5NO4 - chains A and M of the 20 polymer chains in the assembly; structure by electron microscopy, 5.16 A resolution (low resolution: residue-level contacts below are approximate; hydrogen-bond / salt-bridge calls are withheld).

== Chain A ==
Molecule: 16S ribosomal RNA
Organism: Escherichia coli (strain K12)
Sequence (1534 nucleotides; numbered 1 to 1534; the number before each row is that of its first residue):
     1 AAAUUGAAGAGUUUGAUCAUGGCUCAGAUUGAACGCUGGCGGCAGGCCUA
    51 ACACAUGCAAGUCGAACGGUAACAGGAAGAAGCUUGCUUCUUUGCUGACG
   101 AGUGGCGGACGGGUGAGUAAUGUCUGGGAAACUGCCUGAUGGAGGGGGAU
   151 AACUACUGGAAACGGUAGCUAAUACCGCAUAACGUCGCAAGACCAAAGAG
   201 GGGGACCUUCGGGCCUCUUGCCAUCGGAUGUGCCCAGAUGGGAUUAGCUA
   251 GUAGGUGGGGUAACGGCUCACCUAGGCGACGAUCCCUAGCUGGUCUGAGA
   301 GGAUGACCAGCCACACUGGAACUGAGACACGGUCCAGACUCCUACGGGAG
   351 GCAGCAGUGGGGAAUAUUGCACAAUGGGCGCAAGCCUGAUGCAGCCAUGC
   401 CGCGUGUAUGAAGAAGGCCUUCGGGUUGUAAAGUACUUUCAGCGGGGAGG
   451 AAGGGAGUAAAGUUAAUACCUUUGCUCAUUGACGUUACCCGCAGAAGAAG
   501 CACCGGCUAACUCCGUGCCAGCAGCCXCGGUAAUACGGAGGGUGCAAGCG
   551 UUAAUCGGAAUUACUGGGCGUAAAGCGCACGCAGGCGGUUUGUUAAGUCA
   601 GAUGUGAAAUCCCCGGGCUCAACCUGGGAACUGCAUCUGAUACUGGCAAG
   651 CUUGAGUCUCGUAGAGGGGGGUAGAAUUCCAGGUGUAGCGGUGAAAUGCG
   701 UAGAGAUCUGGAGGAAUACCGGUGGCGAAGGCGGCCCCCUGGACGAAGAC
   751 UGACGCUCAGGUGCGAAAGCGUGGGGAGCAAACAGGAUUAGAUACCCUGG
   801 UAGUCCACGCCGUAAACGAUGUCGACUUGGAGGUUGUGCCCUUGAGGCGU
   851 GGCUUCCGGAGCUAACGCGUUAAGUCGACCGCCUGGGGAGUACGGCCGCA
   901 AGGUUAAAACUCAAAUGAAUUGACGGGGGCCCGCACAAGCGGUGGAGCAU
   951 GUGGUUUAAUUCGAUGXAACGCGAAGAACCUUACCUGGUCUUGACAUCCA
  1001 CGGAAGUUUUCAGAGAUGAGAAUGUGCCUUCGGGAACCGUGAGACAGGUG
  1051 CUGCAUGGCUGUCGUCAGCUCGUGUUGUGAAAUGUUGGGUUAAGUCCCGC
  1101 AACGAGCGCAACCCUUAUCCUUUGUUGCCAGCGGUCCGGCCGGGAACUCA
  1151 AAGGAGACUGCCAGUGAUAAACUGGAGGAAGGUGGGGAUGACGUCAAGUC
  1201 AUCAUGGCCCUUACGACCAGGGCUACACACGUGCUACAAUGGCGCAUACA
  1251 AAGAGAAGCGACCUCGCGAGAGCAAGCGGACCUCAUAAAGUGCGUCGUAG
  1301 UCCGGAUUGGAGUCUGCAACUCGACUCCAUGAAGUCGGAAUCGCUAGUAA
  1351 UCGUGGAUCAGAAUGCCACGGUGAAUACGUUCCCGGGCCUUGUACACACC
  1401 GCCCGUXACACCAUGGGAGUGGGUUGCAAAAGAAGUAGGUAGCUUAACCU
  1451 UCGGGAGGGCGCUUACCACUUUGUGAUUCAUGACUGGGGUGAAGUCGUAA
  1501 CAAGGUAACCGUAGGGGAACCUGCGGUUGGAUCA
Modified / non-standard residues: PSU (pseudouridine-5'-monophosphate) at position 516, G7M (N7-methyl-guanosine-5'-monophosphate) at position 527, 2MG (2N-methylguanosine-5'-monophosphate) at position 966, 5MC (5-methylcytidine-5'-monophosphate) at position 967, 2MG (2N-methylguanosine-5'-monophosphate) at position 1207, 4OC (4n,o2'-methylcytidine-5'-monophosphate) at position 1402, 5MC (5-methylcytidine-5'-monophosphate) at position 1407, UR3 (3-methyluridine-5'-monophoshate) at position 1498, 2MG (2N-methylguanosine-5'-monophosphate) at position 1516, MA6 (6N-dimethyladenosine-5'-monophoshate) at position 1518, MA6 (6N-dimethyladenosine-5'-monophoshate) at position 1519
Ion coordination: Mg2+ site 1 near G21 (its only coordinating residue here); Mg2+ site 2 near G100 (its only coordinating residue here); Mg2+ site 3 near G113 (its only coordinating residue here); Mg2+ site 4 near U114 (its only coordinating residue here); Mg2+ site 5: A116, G117, G289; Mg2+ site 6: G145, A197; Mg2+ site 7: A174, C175; Mg2+ site 8: U180, C194, A195; Mg2+ site 9 near C328 (its only coordinating residue here); Mg2+ site 10 near A329 (its only coordinating residue here); Mg2+ site 11 near C352 (its only coordinating residue here); Mg2+ site 12: C355, A356; 35 more Mg2+ sites not listed

== Chain M ==
Protein: 30S ribosomal protein S13
Organism: Escherichia coli (strain K12)
UniProt: P0A7S9 (RS13_ECOLI); residues 2-115 here = UniProt positions 2-115
Chain sequence (114 residues; numbered 2 to 115; the number before each row is that of its first residue):
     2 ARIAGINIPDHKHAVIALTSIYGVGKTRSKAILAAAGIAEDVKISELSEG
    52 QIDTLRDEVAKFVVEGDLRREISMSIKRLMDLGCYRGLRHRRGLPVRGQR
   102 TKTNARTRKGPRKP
Swiss-Prot annotation at these positions:
  - natural variant: Leu89 to Gly99 (deletion: In PW118), Asn105 (N105H: In PW095; N105K: In PW097)
Ion coordination: Mg2+: Thr20, Ile22, Val25 (shared with U1330(A) of chain A)

== How chain A and chain M interact ==
Contacting residue pairs (73):
  G947(A) with Arg107(M); Thr108(M)
  C948(A) with Asn105(M); Ala106(M); Arg107(M); Thr108(M)
  A949(A) with Gln100(M); Asn105(M)
  U950(A) with Arg101(M); Thr104(M); Asn105(M)
  G951(A) with Arg101(M)
  U952(A) with Lys103(M)
  G953(A) with Lys103(M)
  A1225(A) with Arg101(M); Thr102(M); Lys103(M)
  C1226(A) with Arg90(M); Thr102(M); Lys103(M); Lys110(M)
  A1227(A) with Arg93(M); Leu95(M); Lys110(M); Lys114(M); Pro115(M)
  C1228(A) with Lys103(M); Arg113(M); Lys114(M)
  A1229(A) with Thr104(M); Arg113(M)
  C1230(A) with Thr104(M)
  U1295(A) with His14(M)
  C1296(A) with His14(M)
  C1302(A) with Lys13(M); His14(M); Ile17(M); Lys27(M)
  A1306(A) with Thr108(M)
  U1307(A) with Gln100(M); Thr108(M); Arg109(M)
  U1308(A) with His91(M); Pro96(M); Val97(M); Arg98(M); Gln100(M); Arg109(M)
  G1309(A) with Ser76(M); Arg87(M); His91(M); Val97(M); Arg98(M)
  G1310(A) with Arg87(M)
  C1320(A) with Tyr86(M)
  U1321(A) with Tyr86(M)
  C1322(A) with Gly99(M)
  G1323(A) with Arg98(M); Gly99(M)
  C1328(A) with Thr28(M); Arg29(M)
  A1329(A) with Gly24(M); Val25(M); Gly26(M); Lys27(M); Thr28(M); Arg29(M)
  U1330(A) with Ile22(M); Tyr23(M); Gly24(M); Val25(M); Gly26(M)
  A1332(A) with Thr108(M)
Other interface residues (no listed pair), chain A (32 interface residues in all): G954, G1297, G1331
Other interface residues (no listed pair), chain M (39 interface residues in all): Thr20, Ile73, Ile77

== In short ==
32 residues of chain A face 39 of chain M across their interface. A116(A), G117(A) and G289(A) form the Mg2+
site 5. The Mg2+ site 6 is built by G145(A) and A197(A). Curated annotation (UniProt) lists 2 mutagenesis
sites on chain M.
Here chain A is 16S ribosomal RNA and chain M is 30S ribosomal protein S13, both from Escherichia coli (strain
K12). Entry 5NO4 (RsgA-GDPNP bound to the 30S ribosomal subunit (RsgA assembly intermediate with uS3)) was
determined by electron microscopy, deposited together with 5NO2.
